Entry 9H7V (electron microscopy, 2.60 A resolution); this record covers chains BE and BH of the 27 polymer chains in the assembly.

# Chain BE
Molecule: Baseplate hub
From: Haloferax tailed virus 1
UniProtKB: A0A410N6T6 (A0A410N6T6_HFTV1); residue numbers follow UniProt; this construct covers 1-954
Chain sequence (954 residues; numbered 1 to 954; the number before each row is that of its first residue):
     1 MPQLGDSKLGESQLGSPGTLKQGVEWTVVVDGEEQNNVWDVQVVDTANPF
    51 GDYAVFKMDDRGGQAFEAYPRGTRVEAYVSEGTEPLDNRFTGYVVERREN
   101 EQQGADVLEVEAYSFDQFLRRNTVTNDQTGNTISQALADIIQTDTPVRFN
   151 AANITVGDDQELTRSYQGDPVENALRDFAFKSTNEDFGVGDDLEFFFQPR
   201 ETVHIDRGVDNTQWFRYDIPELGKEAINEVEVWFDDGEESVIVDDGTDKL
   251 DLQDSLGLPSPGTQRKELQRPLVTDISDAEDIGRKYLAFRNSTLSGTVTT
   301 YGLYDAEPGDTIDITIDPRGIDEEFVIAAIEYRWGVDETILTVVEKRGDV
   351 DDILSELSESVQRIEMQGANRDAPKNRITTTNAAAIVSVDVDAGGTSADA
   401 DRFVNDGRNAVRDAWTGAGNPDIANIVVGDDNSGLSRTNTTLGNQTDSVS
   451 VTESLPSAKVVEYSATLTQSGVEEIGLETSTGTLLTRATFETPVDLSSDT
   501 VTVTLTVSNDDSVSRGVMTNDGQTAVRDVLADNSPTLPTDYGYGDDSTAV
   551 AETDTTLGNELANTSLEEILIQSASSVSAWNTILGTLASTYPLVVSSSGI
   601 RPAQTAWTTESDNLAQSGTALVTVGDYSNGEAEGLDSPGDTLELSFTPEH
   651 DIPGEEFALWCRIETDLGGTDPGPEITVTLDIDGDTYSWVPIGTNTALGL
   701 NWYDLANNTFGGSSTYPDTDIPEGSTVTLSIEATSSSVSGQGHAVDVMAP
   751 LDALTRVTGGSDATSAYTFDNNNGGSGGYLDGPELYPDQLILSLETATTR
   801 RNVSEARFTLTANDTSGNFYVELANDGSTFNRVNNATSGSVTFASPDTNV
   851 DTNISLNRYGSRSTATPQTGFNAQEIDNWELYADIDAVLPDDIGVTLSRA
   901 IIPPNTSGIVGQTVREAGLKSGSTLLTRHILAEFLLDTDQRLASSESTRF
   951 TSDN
Unresolved in the structure: 1
Metal / ion sites: Mg2+ site 1: S7 (shared with 1 residue of chain BI); Mg2+ site 2: G18 (shared with 3 residues of chain BI); Mg2+ site 3: D45, D52; Mg2+ site 4: T46, F50, D52, D116; K+ site 1: F180, T183 (shared with 1 residue of chain BF); Mg2+ site 5: V389, D401; Mg2+ site 6: E453, A531; K+ site 2: D528, N533, S534; Mg2+ site 7: E610, S611, S628, E631, D746; Mg2+ site 8: G618, D636, S637, D640; Mg2+ site 9: N707, D718; K+ site 3: D891 (shared with 1 residue of chain BD)

# Chain BH
Molecule: Tail fiber protein gp42
From: Haloferax tailed virus 1
UniProtKB: A0A410N721 (A0A410N721_HFTV1); residue numbers follow UniProt; this construct covers 1-285
Chain sequence (285 residues; row label = number of the first residue in the row):
     1 MADTTIIDAVVFPQDDGTGVSNGDEDYDSAGYLASLARYAGDGSYVGGDS
    51 TGSPTLQFANIDTANEEVDIQPGHAFILESGHIVQSGSQKTYDTNLPDSV
   101 PYVVILPSSVTNVPLDTDVDNDVWLAVDPTSNDSVYIRSGNGLSAPSDPS
   151 VKLGTVNSSTGSTTRPNDLADHSVDALNATTIDASDTVTGDTVDATTTLT
   201 DAAGVSHTGELEDINHGSKHEDGGSDEISVGGLSGDLADPQDPKAHAASH
   251 SADSADEISVENLSTTGSADTVPISQGDGTLSMGS
Unresolved in the structure: 1
Metal / ion sites: Mg2+ site 1: V11, Q14, D26, N132, D133; Mg2+ site 2: D16, N22, E25; Mg2+ site 3: D69, N112; Zn2+ site 1: H216 (shared with 1 residue of chain BG; 1 residue of chain BI); Zn2+ site 2: H246, H250 (shared with 2 residues of chain BI)

# Interface between chain BE and chain BH
Contacting residue pairs (20):
  L4(BE) with D28(BH); L33(BH), hydrophobic
  G5(BE) with Y27(BH); D28(BH), hydrogen bond (backbone-backbone)
  D6(BE) with Y27(BH)
  S7(BE) with D28(BH), hydrogen bond (backbone-backbone)
  K8(BE) with E25(BH), salt bridge; D26(BH); Y27(BH); D28(BH)
  L9(BE) with F12(BH), hydrophobic; P13(BH), hydrophobic; D15(BH); E25(BH); D26(BH), hydrogen bond (backbone-backbone); Y27(BH); D28(BH)
  G10(BE) with Q85(BH), hydrogen bond (backbone-side chain); Y92(BH)
  E11(BE) with K90(BH), salt bridge
Also at the interface, not in a pair above, chain BE (9 interface residues in all): Q13
Also at the interface, not in a pair above, chain BH (15 interface residues in all): Q14, N22, A30, S88

# Overview
9 residues of chain BE and 15 residues of chain BH are in contact; the contacts include 4 hydrogen bonds and 2
salt bridges. Polar pairs include K8(BE)-E25(BH), E11(BE)-K90(BH) and G10(BE)-Q85(BH). D45(BE) and D52(BE)
form the Mg2+ site 3.
Chain BE is Baseplate hub and chain BH is Tail fiber protein gp42, both from Haloferax tailed virus 1; the
structure, The baseplate assembly of Haloferax tailed virus 1, was determined by electron microscopy,
deposited together with 8QPG, 8QPQ, 8QQN, 8QSI, 8QSY, 9FKB, 9H4P and 9H5B.
